Entry 6VDK (electron microscopy, 4.50 A resolution (low resolution: residue-level contacts below are approximate; hydrogen-bond / salt-bridge calls are withheld)); this record covers chains A and C of the 12 polymer chains in the assembly.

Chain A (and C):
Protein: Integrase
Organism: Human immunodeficiency virus 1
Notes: EC 2.7.7.-; chain C of this document is another copy of the same molecule, construct and numbering; everything in this record applies to it too
UniProt: F2WR39 (F2WR39_9HIV1); numbering as in UniProt (aligned over 1-288)
Sequence (364 residues; numbered -75 to 288; the number before each row is that of its first residue; numbers below 1 keep their minus sign (Gly-75 is residue -75)):
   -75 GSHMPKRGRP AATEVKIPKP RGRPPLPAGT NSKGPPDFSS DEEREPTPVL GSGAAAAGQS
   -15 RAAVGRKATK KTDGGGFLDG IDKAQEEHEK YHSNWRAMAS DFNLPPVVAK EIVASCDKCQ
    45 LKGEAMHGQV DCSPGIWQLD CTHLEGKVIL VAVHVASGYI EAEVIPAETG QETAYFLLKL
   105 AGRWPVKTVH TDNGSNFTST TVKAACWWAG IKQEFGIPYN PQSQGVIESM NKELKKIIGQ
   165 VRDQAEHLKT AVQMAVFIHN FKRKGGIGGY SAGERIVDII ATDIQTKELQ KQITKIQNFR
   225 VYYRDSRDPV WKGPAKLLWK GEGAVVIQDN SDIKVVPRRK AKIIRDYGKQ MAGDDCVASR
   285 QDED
Unresolved in the structure: -75 to 0, 271-288
Sequence notes: expression tag (-75 to 0)
Ion coordination: Mg2+ site 1: Asp64, Asp116 (together with Dolutegravir); Mg2+ site 2: Glu152 (together with Dolutegravir)
Residues lining bound ligands: Dolutegravir (DLU; (4R,12aS)-N-(2,4-difluorobenzyl)-7-hydroxy-4-methyl-6,8-dioxo-3,4,6,8,12,12a-hexahydro-2H-pyrido[1',2':4,5]pyrazino[2,1-b][1,3]oxazine-9-carboxamide): Asp64, Cys65, Asp116, Asn117, Gly118, Pro142, Tyr143, Pro145, Gln146, Glu152

How chain A and chain C interact:
Contacting residue pairs - 40 pairs, chain A then chain C:
  Glu11(A) - Lys186(C)
  Glu13(A) - Gln168(C)
  Lys14(A) - Gln168(C)
  Lys14(A) - Ile182(C)
  Tyr15(A) - Phe181(C)
  Tyr15(A) - Ile182(C)
  Tyr15(A) - Lys186(C)
  His16(A) - Gln164(C)
  His16(A) - Val165(C)
  His16(A) - Arg187(C)
  Ser17(A) - Arg187(C)
  Asn18(A) - Arg187(C)
  Asn18(A) - Lys188(C)
  Arg20(A) - Gly189(C)
  Ala21(A) - Lys186(C)
  Ala21(A) - Lys188(C)
  Ser24(A) - Lys188(C)
  Lys42(A) - Gln164(C)
  Lys42(A) - Asp167(C)
  Cys43(A) - Gln164(C)
  Lys46(A) - Lys160(C)
  Lys160(A) - Lys46(C)
  Gln164(A) - His16(C)
  Gln164(A) - Lys42(C)
  Gln164(A) - Cys43(C)
  Asp167(A) - Lys42(C)
  Gln168(A) - Glu13(C)
  Gln168(A) - Lys14(C)
  Phe181(A) - Tyr15(C)
  Ile182(A) - Tyr15(C)
  Lys186(A) - Glu11(C)
  Lys186(A) - Tyr15(C)
  Lys186(A) - Ala21(C)
  Arg187(A) - His16(C)
  Arg187(A) - Ser17(C)
  Arg187(A) - Asn18(C)
  Lys188(A) - Asn18(C)
  Lys188(A) - Ala21(C)
  Lys188(A) - Ser24(C)
  Gly189(A) - Arg20(C)
Also at the interface, not in a pair above, chain A (28 interface residues in all): Leu45, Gly163, Val165, Gly190, Gly193
Also at the interface, not in a pair above, chain C (27 interface residues in all): Asp25, Leu45, Gly190

In short:
28 residues of chain A and 27 residues of chain C are in contact. Bound to chain A: Dolutegravir. The Mg2+
site 1 is built by Asp64(A) and Asp116(A).
Chain A and chain C are both Integrase (Human immunodeficiency virus 1); the structure, CryoEM structure of
HIV-1 conserved Intasome Core, was determined by electron microscopy, deposited together with 6U8Q.
